Entry 7B9V (electron microscopy, 2.80 A resolution); this record covers chains 2 and A of the 50 polymer chains in the assembly.

== Chain 2 ==
Molecule: U2 snRNA
Organism: Saccharomyces cerevisiae
Sequence (1175 nucleotides; each row starts with the number of its first residue):
     1 ACGAAUCUCU UUGCCUUUUG GCUUAGAUCA AGUGUAGUAU CUGUUCUUUU CAGUGUAACA
    61 ACUGAAAUGA CCUCAAUGAG GCUCAUUACC UUUUAAUUUG UUACAAUACA CAUUUUUUGG
   121 CACCCAAAAU AAUAAAAUGG ACGGGAAGAG ACUUUUUAAG CAAGUUGUUU UCCGCUAAUG
   181 UCAGGUCUCA CUACUUUUUG CUGCUAUUUU UCUUCGCUCA UGGUUUCUUC AUAAGGCGUU
   241 UUUAUGAUGG UUUUUCGAAA UUGGUUUUUG AGACGACGGU UGCUCAAGGU UAUUGUUUUU
   301 GUUUUCUUCU GGUUGUUUUC UAUUUUCUUU UUUUUAGCUU UCUGUUUCUC CCUUAGUUUG
   361 GCUUUUUGCU UCAUACUCUU CCCUGUCUUU CCGAGCCGUU UAUGUCCAAC GCGGGAUUUG
   421 GUUUUUCUUU AUCGAUGGGA AGAAAUGGUG CUAUAGUAGG UUGGGAGAUA AUAUUUAUGG
   481 UAUGGGGUGC UAGUGCGGAU GGGGCGCUCU UAUUGUUGAU UUCUUCGCUC GUCUUCUUUU
   541 UCUGGUGGCG CUGCAAGAGG AAGUUUUUCG ACUUUGUUAU GAUUUUUGGU UUGCAAGGAA
   601 AGGUGUCUUA CGAUUCUUUU UUUGAUGUAA UAGGAUAAGC UUGCUUAUCC CCCAAGUAUC
   661 GGCCAAAGUU GUUGAUUUUC CUUUUGAAGU GUCCUCGGUU UGAGGGGGUG UAGGGUGGGG
   721 UUGGUCUACA AUAAGAGUGU UCCAUUGUUA ACGUGCUGGC GUCUUUUACU AUAUUUUUUU
   781 UCCCAGUUUA UUUUGUGCUU AUUUUCUCAU UGAGGAGAAG GAGCUCUUCU CGCAGGAUAU
   841 AAAUGGAGGU UUGCUAAAGG GGAGGAGAUG UGUUUGUGAG AAUACUGCUG AGAGAGUUCU
   901 GGAAGAGAAA AAAAGGAGGC AAUGGAAGGC GUUUGCUGGG AAAAGAGAAG AGCCAUGACU
   961 GCAUCUGUUG UUUCAAGGCC AGUUUUAUUA ACCGCCUAUG UCAUAGAGGC GUUUUUUUUG
  1021 GAGGGAUUUG AAGAAUGCCG GCGGCAUCAA GAAACGGACU UGAUGGUUGA CGCCUGUUUU
  1081 UAAAGUUAGA GACGUCGCGA CCCUCGCACU UGUGGAGUCG UUCUUGACUU UUACUUUGGU
  1141 CGCUUGAUGU UUCUCUCGUC UUCCCGUUCG CUCUU
Unresolved in the structure: 1-3, 48-53, 62-68, 85-97, 125-137, 159-1080, 1087-1088, 1110-1112, 1155-1159, 1171-1175

== Chain A ==
Molecule: Pre-mRNA-splicing factor 8
Organism: Saccharomyces cerevisiae
Reference sequence: P33334 (PRP8_YEAST); residue numbers follow UniProt; this construct covers 1-2413
Amino-acid sequence (2413 residues; row label = number of the first residue in the row):
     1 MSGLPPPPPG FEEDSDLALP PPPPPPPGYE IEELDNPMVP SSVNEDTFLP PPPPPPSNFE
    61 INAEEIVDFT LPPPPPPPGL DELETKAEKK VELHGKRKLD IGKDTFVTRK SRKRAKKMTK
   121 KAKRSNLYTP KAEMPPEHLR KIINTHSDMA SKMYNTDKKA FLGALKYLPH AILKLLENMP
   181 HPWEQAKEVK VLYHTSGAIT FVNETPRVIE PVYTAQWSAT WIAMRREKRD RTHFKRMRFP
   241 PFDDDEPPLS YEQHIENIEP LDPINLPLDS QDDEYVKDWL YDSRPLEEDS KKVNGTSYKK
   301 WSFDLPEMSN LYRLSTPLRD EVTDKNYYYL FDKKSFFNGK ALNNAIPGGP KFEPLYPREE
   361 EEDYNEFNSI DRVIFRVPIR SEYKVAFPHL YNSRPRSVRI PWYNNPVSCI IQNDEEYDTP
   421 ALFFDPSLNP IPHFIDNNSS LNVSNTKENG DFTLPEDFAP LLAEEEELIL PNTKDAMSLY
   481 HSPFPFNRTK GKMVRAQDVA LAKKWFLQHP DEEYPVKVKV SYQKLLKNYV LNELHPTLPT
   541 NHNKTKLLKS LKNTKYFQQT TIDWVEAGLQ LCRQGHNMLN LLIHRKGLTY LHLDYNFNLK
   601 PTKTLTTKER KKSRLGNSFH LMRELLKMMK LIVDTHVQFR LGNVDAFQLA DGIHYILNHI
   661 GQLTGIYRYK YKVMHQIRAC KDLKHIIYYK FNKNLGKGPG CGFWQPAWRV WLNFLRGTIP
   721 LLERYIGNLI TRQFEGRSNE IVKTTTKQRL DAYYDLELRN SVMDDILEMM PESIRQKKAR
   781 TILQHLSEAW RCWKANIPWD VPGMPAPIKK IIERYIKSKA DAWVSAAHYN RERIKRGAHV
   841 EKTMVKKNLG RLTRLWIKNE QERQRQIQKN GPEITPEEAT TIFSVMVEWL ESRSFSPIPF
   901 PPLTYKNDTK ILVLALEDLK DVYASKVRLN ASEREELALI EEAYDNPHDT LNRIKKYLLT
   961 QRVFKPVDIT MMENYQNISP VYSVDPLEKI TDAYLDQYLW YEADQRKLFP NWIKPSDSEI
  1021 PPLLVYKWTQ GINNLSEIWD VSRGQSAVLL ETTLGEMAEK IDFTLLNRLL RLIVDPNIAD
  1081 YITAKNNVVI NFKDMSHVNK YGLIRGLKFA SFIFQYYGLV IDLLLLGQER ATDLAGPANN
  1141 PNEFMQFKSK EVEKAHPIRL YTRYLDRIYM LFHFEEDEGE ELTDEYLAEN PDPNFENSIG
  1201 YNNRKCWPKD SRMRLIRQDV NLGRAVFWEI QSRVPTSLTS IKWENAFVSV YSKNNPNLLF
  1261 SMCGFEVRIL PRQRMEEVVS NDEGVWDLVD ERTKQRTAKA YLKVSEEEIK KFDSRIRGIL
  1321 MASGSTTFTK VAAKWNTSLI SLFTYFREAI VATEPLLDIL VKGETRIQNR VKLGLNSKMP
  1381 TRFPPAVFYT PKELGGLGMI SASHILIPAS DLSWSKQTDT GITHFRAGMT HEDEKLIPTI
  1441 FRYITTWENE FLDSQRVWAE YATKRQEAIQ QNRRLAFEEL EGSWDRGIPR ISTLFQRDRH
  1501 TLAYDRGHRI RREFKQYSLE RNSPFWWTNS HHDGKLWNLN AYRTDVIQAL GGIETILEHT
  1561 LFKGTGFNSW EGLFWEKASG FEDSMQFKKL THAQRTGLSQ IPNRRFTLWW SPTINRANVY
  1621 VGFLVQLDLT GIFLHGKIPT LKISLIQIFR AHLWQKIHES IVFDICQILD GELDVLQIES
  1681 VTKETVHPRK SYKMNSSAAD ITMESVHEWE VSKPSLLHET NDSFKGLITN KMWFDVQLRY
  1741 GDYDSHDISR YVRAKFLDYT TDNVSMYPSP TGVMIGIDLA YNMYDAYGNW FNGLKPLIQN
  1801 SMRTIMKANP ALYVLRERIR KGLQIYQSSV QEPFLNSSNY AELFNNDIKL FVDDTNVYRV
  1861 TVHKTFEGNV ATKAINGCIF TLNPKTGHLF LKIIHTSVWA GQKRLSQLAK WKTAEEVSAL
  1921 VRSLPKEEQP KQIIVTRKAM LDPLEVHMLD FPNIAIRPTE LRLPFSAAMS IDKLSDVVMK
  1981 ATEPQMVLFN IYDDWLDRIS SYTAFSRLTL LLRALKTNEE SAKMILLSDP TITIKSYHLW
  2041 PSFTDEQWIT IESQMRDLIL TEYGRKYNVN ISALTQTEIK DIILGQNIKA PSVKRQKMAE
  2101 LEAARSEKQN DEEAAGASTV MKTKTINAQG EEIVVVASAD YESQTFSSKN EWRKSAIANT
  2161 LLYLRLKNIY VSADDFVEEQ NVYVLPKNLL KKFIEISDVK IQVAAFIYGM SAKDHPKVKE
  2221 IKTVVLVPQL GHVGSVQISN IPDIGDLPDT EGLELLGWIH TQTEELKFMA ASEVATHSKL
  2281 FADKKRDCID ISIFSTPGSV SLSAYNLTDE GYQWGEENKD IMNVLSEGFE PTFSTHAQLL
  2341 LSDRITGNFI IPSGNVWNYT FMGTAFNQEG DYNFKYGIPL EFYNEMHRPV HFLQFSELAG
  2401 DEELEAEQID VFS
Unresolved in the structure: 1-125, 435-450, 2088-2150, 2396-2413
Small-molecule neighbours: D-chiro inositol hexakisphosphate (KGN): Arg236, Lys517, Tyr655, His659, Lys684, His685, Tyr688, Tyr689, Asn692, Lys697, Gly698, Pro699
Curated features (UniProtKB/Swiss-Prot):
  - region: Met1585 to Leu1598 (Important for branch point selection)
  - mutagenesis: His1658 (H1658S: No effect on viability), Glu1684 (E1684Q: No effect on viability), His1687 (H1687S: No effect on viability), Asp1700 (D1700N: No effect on viability), Asp1735 (D1735N: No effect on viability), Asp1853 (D1853A: Alters protein folding. Severely impaired growth. Strongly reduced growth at 35 degrees Celsius; when associated with A-1854; D1853N: Reduced growth at 30 degrees Celsius ...), Asp1854 (D1854A: Reduced growth at 30 degrees Celsius. Strongly reduced growth at 16 degrees Celsius. Strongly reduced growth at 35 degrees Celsius; when associated with A-1853 ...), Thr1855 (T1855A: Reduced growth at 30 degrees Celsius. Strongly reduced growth at 16 degrees Celsius), Thr1936 (T1936A: Reduced growth at 30 degrees Celsius. Strongly reduced growth at 16 degrees Celsius), Arg1937 (R1937K: Severely impaired growth. Reduced growth at 30 degrees Celsius. Strongly reduced growth at 16 degrees Celsius)

== How chain 2 and chain A interact ==
Residue-residue contacts (55):
  U19(2) with Gln784(A), sugar contact
  G20(2) with Arg780(A), salt bridge to the phosphate; Gln784(A), sugar contact
  G21(2) with Ala752(A), base contact; Asp755(A), hydrogen bond to the sugar; Arg759(A), hydrogen bond to the phosphate; Gln784(A), phosphate contact
  C22(2) with Asp755(A), sugar contact; Ser787(A), phosphate contact; Arg791(A), salt bridge to the phosphate; Lys819(A), phosphate contact
  U23(2) with Trp790(A), hydrogen bond to the phosphate; Lys819(A), salt bridge to the phosphate; Lys847(A), hydrogen bond to the phosphate
  U24(2) with Lys794(A), salt bridge to the phosphate; Trp823(A), hydrogen bond to the phosphate; Thr843(A), base contact; Lys846(A), base contact; Lys847(A), salt bridge to the phosphate; Arg851(A), salt bridge to the phosphate; Lys1093(A), sugar contact
  A25(2) with Lys794(A), salt bridge to the phosphate; Arg854(A), salt bridge to the phosphate; Lys1093(A), base contact; Asp1094(A), base contact
  A27(2) with Lys1093(A), salt bridge to the phosphate
  U28(2) with Lys1093(A), salt bridge to the phosphate
  A30(2) with Arg928(A), base contact; Arg934(A), salt bridge to the phosphate
  A31(2) with Arg928(A), base contact
  G32(2) with Glu1582(A), hydrogen bond to the base; Phe1587(A), base contact; Thr1596(A), base contact
  G34(2) with Ser1325(A), base contact; Thr1327(A), hydrogen bond to the sugar
  U35(2) with Ser1325(A), sugar contact; Thr1327(A), hydrogen bond to the phosphate; Pro1602(A), phosphate contact; Asn1603(A), hydrogen bond to the phosphate; Arg1604(A), salt bridge to the phosphate
  A36(2) with Asn1603(A), phosphate contact; Arg1604(A), salt bridge to the phosphate; Pro1639(A), phosphate contact; Thr1640(A), phosphate contact
  G37(2) with Pro1639(A), phosphate contact; Thr1640(A), hydrogen bond to the phosphate; Ile1643(A), phosphate contact
  U38(2) with Thr604(A), hydrogen bond to the phosphate; Lys1642(A), salt bridge to the phosphate; Ile1643(A), phosphate contact
  A39(2) with Thr604(A), hydrogen bond to the phosphate
  C46(2) with Asn1869(A), sugar contact
  U47(2) with Glu1867(A), hydrogen bond to the sugar; Gly1868(A), sugar contact; Asn1869(A), sugar contact
Also at the interface, not in a pair above, chain 2 (22 interface residues in all): U16, U18
Also at the interface, not in a pair above, chain A (45 interface residues in all): Asp751, Lys777, Gly850, Val927, Asn930, Ala931, Thr1326, Thr1591, Ile1601

== In short ==
22 residues of chain 2 face 45 of chain A across their interface; the contacts include 13 hydrogen bonds and
14 salt bridges. Among the polar pairs are G32(2)-Glu1582(A), G21(2)-Asp755(A) and G34(2)-Thr1327(A). Ligands
of chain A: D-chiro inositol hexakisphosphate.
Here chain 2 is U2 snRNA and chain A is Pre-mRNA-splicing factor 8, both from Saccharomyces cerevisiae. Entry
7B9V (Yeast C complex spliceosome at 2.8 Angstrom resolution with Prp18/Slu7 bound) was determined by electron
microscopy.
